9ERB - chains L and M of the 4 polymer chains in the assembly; structure by X-ray diffraction, 1.30 A resolution.

# Chain L (and M)
Molecule: Hydrogenase-2 large chain
Source organism: Escherichia coli
Notes: EC 1.12.99.6; chain M of this document is another copy of the same molecule, construct and numbering; everything in this record applies to it too
UniProtKB: P0ACE0 (MBHM_ECOLI); residue numbers follow UniProt; this construct covers 1-567
Amino-acid sequence (567 residues; each row starts with the number of its first residue):
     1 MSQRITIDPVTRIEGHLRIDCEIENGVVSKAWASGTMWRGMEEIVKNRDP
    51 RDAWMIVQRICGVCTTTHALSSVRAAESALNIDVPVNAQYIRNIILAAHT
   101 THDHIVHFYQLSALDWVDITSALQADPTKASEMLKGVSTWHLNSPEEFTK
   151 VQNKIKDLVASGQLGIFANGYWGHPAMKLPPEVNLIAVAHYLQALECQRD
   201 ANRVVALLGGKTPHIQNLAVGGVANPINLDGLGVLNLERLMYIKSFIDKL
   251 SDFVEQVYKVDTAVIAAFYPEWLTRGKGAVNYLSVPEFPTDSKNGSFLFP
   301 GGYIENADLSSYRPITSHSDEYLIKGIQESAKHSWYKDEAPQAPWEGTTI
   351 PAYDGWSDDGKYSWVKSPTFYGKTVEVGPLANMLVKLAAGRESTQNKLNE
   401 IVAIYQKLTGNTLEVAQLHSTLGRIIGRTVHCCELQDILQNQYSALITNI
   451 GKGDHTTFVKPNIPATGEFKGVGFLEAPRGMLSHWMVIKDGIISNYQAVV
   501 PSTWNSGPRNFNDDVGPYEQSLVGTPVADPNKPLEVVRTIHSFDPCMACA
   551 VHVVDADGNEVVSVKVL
Not modelled in the structure: 1, 553-567
Swiss-Prot annotation at these positions:
  - binding site (Ni(2+)): Cys61, Cys64, Cys546, Cys549
  - site: His552, Val553 (Cleavage)
Bound ions: Mg2+: Glu42, Ala498; Ni2+: Cys61, Cys64, Cys546, Cys549; carbonmonoxide-(dicyano) iron Fe: Cys64, Cys549
Ligand contacts: carbonmonoxide-(dicyano) iron (FCO): Cys64, Thr67, His68, Ala477, Pro478, Arg479, Leu482, Val500, Pro501, Ser502, Cys546, Cys549

# How chain L and chain M interact
Pairs across the interface (17):
  Lys135(L) - Pro145(M)
  Lys135(L) - Glu146(M)  salt bridge
  Thr139(L) - Glu146(M)
  Trp140(L) - Glu146(M)
  His141(L) - Leu142(M)
  His141(L) - Ser144(M)  hydrogen bond (backbone-side chain)
  His141(L) - Glu147(M)  salt bridge
  His141(L) - Lys150(M)
  Leu142(L) - His141(M)
  Leu142(L) - Leu142(M)  hydrophobic
  Ser144(L) - His141(M)  hydrogen bond (side chain-backbone)
  Pro145(L) - Lys135(M)
  Glu146(L) - Lys135(M)  salt bridge
  Glu146(L) - Thr139(M)
  Glu146(L) - Trp140(M)
  Glu147(L) - His141(M)  salt bridge
  Lys150(L) - His141(M)
Also at the interface, not in a pair above, chain L (11 interface residues in all): Ser138
Also at the interface, not in a pair above, chain M (11 interface residues in all): Ser138

# Summary
Chain L and chain M each contribute 11 residues to their interface, with 2 hydrogen bonds and 4 salt bridges.
Polar contacts include Lys135(L)-Glu146(M), His141(L)-Glu147(M) and His141(L)-Ser144(M). Ligands of chain L:
carbonmonoxide-(dicyano) iron. Curated annotation (UniProt) lists 4 Ni2+-binding residues on chain L.
Both chains are Hydrogenase-2 large chain (Escherichia coli). Entry 9ERB (Hydrogenase-2 Ni-B state) was
determined by X-ray diffraction.
